PDB entry 6NBL | X-ray diffraction, 2.15 A resolution | chains A and C

== Chain A ==
Protein: Camphor 5-monooxygenase
Source organism: Pseudomonas putida
Notes: EC 1.14.15.1
UniProtKB: P00183 (CPXA_PSEPU); residues 0-414 here correspond to UniProt positions 1-415 (UniProt number = residue number + 1)
Amino-acid sequence (415 residues; numbered 0 to 414; the number before each row is that of its first residue; numbering starts at 0):
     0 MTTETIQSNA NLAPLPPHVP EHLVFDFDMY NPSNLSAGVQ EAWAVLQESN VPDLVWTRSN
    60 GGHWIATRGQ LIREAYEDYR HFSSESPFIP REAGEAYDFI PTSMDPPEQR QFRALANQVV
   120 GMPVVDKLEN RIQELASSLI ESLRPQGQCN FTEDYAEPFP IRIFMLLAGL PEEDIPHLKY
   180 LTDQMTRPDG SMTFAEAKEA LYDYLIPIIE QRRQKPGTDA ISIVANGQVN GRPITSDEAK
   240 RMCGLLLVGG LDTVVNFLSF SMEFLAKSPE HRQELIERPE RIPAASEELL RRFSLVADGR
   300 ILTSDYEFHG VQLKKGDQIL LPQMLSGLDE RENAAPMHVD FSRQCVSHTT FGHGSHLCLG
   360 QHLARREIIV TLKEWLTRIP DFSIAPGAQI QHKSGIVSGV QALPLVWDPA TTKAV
Disordered / not traced: 0-9
Construct notes: engineered mutation Ser58 (Cys59 in P00183), Ser85 (Cys86 in P00183), Ser136 (Cys137 in P00183), Ser285 (Cys286 in P00183), Ala334 (Cys335 in P00183), Cys344 (Lys345 in P00183)
Curated features (UniProtKB/Swiss-Prot):
  - binding site (heme): Cys357
Metal / ion sites: Ca2+ site 1: Ala36 (shared with 2 residues of chain B); Ca2+ site 2: Glu198, Asp202 (shared with 1 residue of chain B); heme Fe near Cys357 (its only coordinating residue here)
Residues lining bound ligands:
  - camphor (CAM): Pro89, Glu94, Gly248, Asp251, Thr252, Ile395, Val396
  - cyanide ion (CYN): Gly248, Gly249, Asp251, Thr252, Cys357
  - heme (HEM): Gln108, Phe111, Arg112, Leu244, Leu245, Gly248, Gly249, Thr252, Val253, Phe256, Leu289, Leu294, Val295, Arg299, Gln322, Thr349, Phe350, Gly351, His352, His355, Leu356, Cys357, Leu358, Gly359, Leu362, Ala363, Ile367
Reported in the primary citation:
  - conformationally variable residues (loop rearrangement, side-chain flip): Tyr29, Ser83, Pro89, Tyr96, Pro106, Asp251, Leu358
  - catalytic residues: Asp251 (proposed by the authors, not directly observed)
  - contacts within the chain: Tyr29-Pro89

== Chain C ==
Protein: Putidaredoxin
Source organism: Pseudomonas putida
UniProtKB: P00259 (PUTX_PSEPU); residues 1-106 here correspond to UniProt positions 2-107 (UniProt number = residue number + 1)
Amino-acid sequence (112 residues; numbered -5 to 106; the number before each row is that of its first residue; numbers below 1 keep their minus sign (His-5 is residue -5)):
    -5 HHHHHHSKVV YVSHDGTRRE LDVACGVSLM QAAVSNGIYD IVGDCGGSAS CATCHVYVNE
    55 AFTDKVPAAN EREIGMLESV TAELKPNSRL CCQIIMTPEL DGIVVDVPDR QW
Disordered / not traced: -5 to 0
Construct notes: expression tag (-5 to 0); engineered mutation Cys19 (Asp20 in P00259), Ser73 (Cys74 in P00259)
Curated features (UniProtKB/Swiss-Prot):
  - binding site ([2Fe-2S] cluster): Cys39, Cys45, Cys48, Cys86
Glycans and other covalent adducts: 1,1'-hexane-1,6-diyldipyrrolidine-2,5-dione (1N0) linked to Cys19
Metal / ion sites: 2Fe-2S cluster Fe: Cys39, Cys45, Cys48, Cys86
Residues lining bound ligands: 2Fe-2S cluster (FES): Met24, Gly37, Asp38, Cys39, Gly40, Gly41, Ala43, Ser44, Cys45, Ala46, Cys48, Leu84, Cys86
Reported in the primary citation:
  - conformationally variable residues (loop rearrangement): Cys45 to Ala46

== How chain A and chain C interact ==
Pairs across the interface (17):
  Glu76(A) with Arg66(C), hydrogen bond (backbone-side chain)
  Arg79(A) with Glu65(C), salt bridge
  Arg109(A) with Trp106(C), hydrogen bond (side chain-backbone)
  Arg112(A) with Asp38(C), salt bridge; Trp106(C)
  Ala113(A) with Trp106(C), hydrophobic
  Asn116(A) with Val36(C); Trp106(C), hydrogen bond
  Met121(A) with Val28(C)
  Pro122(A) with Tyr33(C), hydrophobic
  His352(A) with Ser42(C)
  Gly353(A) with Cys39(C); Ser42(C); Ser44(C)
  Ser354(A) with Ser44(C)
  Leu356(A) with Cys39(C)
  His361(A) with Val28(C)
Also at the interface, not in a pair above, chain A (15 interface residues in all): Tyr78, Gln360
Also at the interface, not in a pair above, chain C (13 interface residues in all): Gly37, Gly40, Thr75

== Overview ==
The interface between chain A and chain C involves 15 residues on one side and 13 on the other, with 3
hydrogen bonds and 2 salt bridges. Polar contacts include Arg79(A)-Glu65(C), Arg112(A)-Asp38(C) and
Glu76(A)-Arg66(C). From the paper: the catalytic residue Asp251(A); conformational variability at Tyr29(A),
Ser83(A) and Cys45(C) among others.
Here chain A is Camphor 5-monooxygenase and chain C is Putidaredoxin, both from Pseudomonas putida. Entry 6NBL
(Cytochrome P450cam-putidaredoxin complex bound to camphor and cyanide) was determined by X-ray diffraction.
